PDB entry 4L3O | X-ray diffraction, 2.52 A resolution | chains A and E

# Chain A
Protein: NAD-dependent protein deacetylase sirtuin-2
Organism: Homo sapiens
Notes: EC 3.5.1.-
Reference sequence: Q8IXJ6 (SIR2_HUMAN); residues 55-356 here = UniProt positions 55-356
Amino-acid sequence (302 residues; numbered 55 to 356; the number before each row is that of its first residue):
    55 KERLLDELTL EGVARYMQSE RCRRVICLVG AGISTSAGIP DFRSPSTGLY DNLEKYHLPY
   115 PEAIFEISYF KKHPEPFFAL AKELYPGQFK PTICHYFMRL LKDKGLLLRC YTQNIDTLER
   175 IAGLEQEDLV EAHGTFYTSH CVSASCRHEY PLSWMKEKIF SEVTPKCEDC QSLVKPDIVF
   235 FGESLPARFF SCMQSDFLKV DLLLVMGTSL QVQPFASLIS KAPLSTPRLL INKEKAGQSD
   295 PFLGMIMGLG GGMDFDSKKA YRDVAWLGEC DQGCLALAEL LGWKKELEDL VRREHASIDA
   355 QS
Unresolved in the structure: 99-103
Swiss-Prot annotation at these positions:
  - active site: H187 (Proton acceptor)
  - binding site (NAD(+)): A85 to T89, D95 to R97, Q167 to D170, T262, S263, N286 to E288, C324
  - binding site (Zn(2+)): C195, C200, C221, C224
  - modified residue (Phosphoserine): S100, S207
  - mutagenesis: R97 (R97A: No effect on deacetylase activity), S98 (S98A: Inhibits deacetylase activity), S100 (S100A: Reduces deacetylase activity), E116 (E116A: Reduces binding for the peptide inhibitor S2iL5), E120 (E120A: Reduces binding for the peptide inhibitor S2iL5), Q167 (Q167A: Reduces deacetylase activity. Inhibits the block of entry to chromosome condensation and subsequent hyperploidy cell formation in response to mitotic stress ...), N168 (N168A: Abolishes deacetylation of alpha-tubulin. Inhibits deacetylation of histone H3 at 'Lys-18' ...), D170 (D170A/N: Reduces deacetylase activity), H187 (H187Y/A: Inhibits deacetylase activity toward histone, alpha-tubulin, FZR1 and CDC20. No effect on CDK2-dependent phosphorylation ...), F244 (F244A: Strongly reduces binding for the peptide inhibitor S2iL5), Q265 (Q265A: Reduces binding for the peptide inhibitor S2iL5), S271 (S271A: Reduces binding for the peptide inhibitor S2iL5), 5 further mutagenesis entries in UniProt
Metal / ion sites: Zn2+: C195, C200, C221, C224

# Chain E
Protein: cyclic peptide S2iL5
Amino-acid sequence (16 residues; row label = number of the first residue in the row):
  1001 XYHTYHVKRR TNYYCX
Modified residues: ACY (acetic acid) at position 1001; K1008 (n~6~-(trifluoroacetyl)-l-lysine; FAK); NH2 (amino group) at position 1016
Covalently attached groups: covalent link ACY_1001-C1015

# Interface between chain A and chain E
Residue-residue contacts - 46 pairs, chain A then chain E:
  R97(A) - R1010(E)
  E116(A) - R1010(E)  salt bridge
  F119(A) - K1008(E)
  E120(A) - R1010(E)  salt bridge
  Q167(A) - K1008(E)
  I169(A) - K1008(E)
  H187(A) - K1008(E)
  I232(A) - K1008(E)
  V233(A) - K1008(E)
  F234(A) - K1008(E)
  F235(A) - K1008(E)
  F235(A) - R1009(E)
  F235(A) - R1010(E)
  G236(A) - V1007(E)
  G236(A) - K1008(E)  hydrogen bond (backbone-backbone)
  E237(A) - V1007(E)
  E237(A) - K1008(E)  hydrogen bond (backbone-backbone)
  S238(A) - H1006(E)  hydrogen bond
  L239(A) - H1006(E)  hydrogen bond (backbone-backbone)
  L239(A) - K1008(E)
  F244(A) - Y1005(E)  hydrophobic
  F244(A) - H1006(E)
  M247(A) - Y1005(E)
  L264(A) - T1011(E)
  Q265(A) - R1010(E)
  Q265(A) - T1011(E)  hydrogen bond (backbone-backbone)
  V266(A) - R1009(E)
  Q267(A) - V1007(E)
  Q267(A) - K1008(E)
  Q267(A) - R1009(E)  hydrogen bond (backbone-backbone)
  Q267(A) - R1010(E)
  P268(A) - Y1005(E)  hydrophobic
  P268(A) - V1007(E)
  P268(A) - R1009(E)
  S271(A) - Y1005(E)  hydrogen bond
  S293(A) - Y1013(E)
  D294(A) - Y1013(E)  hydrogen bond (backbone-side chain)
  F296(A) - N1012(E)
  F296(A) - Y1013(E)  hydrophobic
  L297(A) - Y1005(E)
  G298(A) - Y1005(E)
  M299(A) - Y1002(E)
  M299(A) - T1004(E)
  M299(A) - Y1005(E)
  M299(A) - R1009(E)
  M301(A) - Y1013(E)  hydrophobic
Interface residues without a listed pair, chain A (31 interface residues in all): A270
Interface residues without a listed pair, chain E (14 interface residues in all): ACY_1001, Y1014, C1015

# In short
31 residues of chain A and 14 residues of chain E are in contact, with 8 hydrogen bonds and 2 salt bridges.
Polar contacts include E116(A)-R1010(E), E120(A)-R1010(E) and S238(A)-H1006(E).
Here chain A is NAD-dependent protein deacetylase sirtuin-2 (Homo sapiens) and chain E is cyclic peptide
S2iL5. Entry 4L3O (Crystal Structure of SIRT2 in complex with the macrocyclic peptide S2iL5) was determined by
X-ray diffraction.
